Entry 3E9T (X-ray diffraction, 1.60 A resolution); this record covers chain A.

[Chain A]
Molecule: Na/Ca exchange protein
Source organism: Drosophila melanogaster
Notes: fragment: Calx CBD1
UniProt: Q24413 (Q24413_DROME); numbering as in UniProt (aligned over 442-553)
Chain sequence (114 residues; numbered 440 to 553; the number before each row is that of its first residue):
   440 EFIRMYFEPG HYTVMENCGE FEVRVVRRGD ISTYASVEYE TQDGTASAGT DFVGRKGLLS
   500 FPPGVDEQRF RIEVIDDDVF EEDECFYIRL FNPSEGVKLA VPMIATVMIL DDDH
Unresolved in the structure: 552-553
Differences from the reference sequence: expression tag (440-441)
Metal / ion sites: Ca2+ site 1: E455, D516, V518, E520, D550; Ca2+ site 2: E455, D515, D516, D551
Reported in the primary citation:
  - conformationally variable residues (order/disorder transition): E520
  - mutagenesis - E520A: decreased binding to regulatory Ca2+
  - mutagenesis - E455A (20-fold), E455D, E520A (1.2 +/- 0.01 mum): decreased binding to Ca2+

[Summary]
The Ca2+ site 1 is built by E455, D516, V518, E520 and D550. The Ca2+ site 2 is built by E455, D515, D516 and
D551. The paper reports that E455A, E455D and E520A reduce binding to Ca2+; conformational variability at
E520.
Chain A is Na/Ca exchange protein (Drosophila melanogaster); the structure, Crystal structure of Apo-form Calx
CBD1 domain, was determined by X-ray diffraction, deposited together with 3EAD.
